3RRR - chains B and E of the 6 polymer chains in the assembly; structure by X-ray diffraction, 2.82 A resolution.

# Chain B
Name: Fusion glycoprotein F0
From: Human respiratory syncytial virus
UniProt: Q84850 (Q84850_HRSV); residues 147-513 here = UniProt positions 147-513
Chain sequence (374 residues; each row starts with the number of its first residue):
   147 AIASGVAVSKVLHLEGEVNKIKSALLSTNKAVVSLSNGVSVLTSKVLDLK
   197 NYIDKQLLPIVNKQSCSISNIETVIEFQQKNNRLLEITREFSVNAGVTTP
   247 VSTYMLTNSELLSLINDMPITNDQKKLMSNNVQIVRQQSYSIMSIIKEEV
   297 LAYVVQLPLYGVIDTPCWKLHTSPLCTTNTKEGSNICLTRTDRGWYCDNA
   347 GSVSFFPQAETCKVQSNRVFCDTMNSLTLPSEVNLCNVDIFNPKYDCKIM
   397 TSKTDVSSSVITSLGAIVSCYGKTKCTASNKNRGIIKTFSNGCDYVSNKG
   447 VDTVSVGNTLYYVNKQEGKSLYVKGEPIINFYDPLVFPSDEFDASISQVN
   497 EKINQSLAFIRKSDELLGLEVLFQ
Not modelled in the structure: 323-332, 515-520
Construct notes: expression tag (514-520)
Disulfides: Cys313-Cys343, Cys322-Cys333, Cys358-Cys367, Cys382-Cys393, Cys416-Cys422
Covalently attached groups: N-acetylglucosamine (NAG) linked to Asn500
Reported in the primary citation:
  - post-translational modification sites: Asn500
  - binding site for N-acetylglucosamine: Asn500
  - conformationally variable residues: Phe435

# Chain E
Name: Fusion glycoprotein F0
From: Human respiratory syncytial virus
UniProt: Q84850 (Q84850_HRSV); residue numbers follow UniProt; this construct covers 26-109
Chain sequence (84 residues; row label = number of the first residue in the row):
    26 QNITEEFYQSTCSAVSKGYLSALRTGWYTSVITIELSNIKENKCNGTDAK
    76 VKLIKQELDKYKNAVTELQLLMQSTPATNNRARR
Not modelled in the structure: 99-109
Covalently attached groups: N-acetylglucosamine (NAG) linked to Asn70
Reported in the primary citation:
  - post-translational modification sites: Asn70
  - binding site for N-acetylglucosamine: Asn70

# Interface between chain B and chain E
Contacting residue pairs - 59 pairs, chain B then chain E:
  Ser211(B) with Thr72(E)
  Glu218(B) with Asp73(E); Val76(E)
  Ile221(B) with Leu78(E), hydrophobic
  Glu222(B) with Val76(E); Leu78(E); Gln81(E)
  Gln225(B) with Leu78(E), hydrogen bond (side chain-backbone); Gln81(E); Glu82(E), hydrogen bond
  Lys226(B) with Gln81(E)
  Asn228(B) with Lys85(E)
  Thr249(B) with Glu92(E); Leu96(E)
  Thr253(B) with Glu92(E)
  Asn254(B) with Glu92(E), hydrogen bond (backbone-side chain); Leu95(E)
  Ser275(B) with Gln98(E), hydrogen bond (backbone-side chain)
  Asn276(B) with Gln98(E)
  Asn277(B) with Gln98(E)
  Val278(B) with Leu95(E); Gln98(E)
  Gln279(B) with Leu96(E)
  Arg282(B) with Leu96(E)
  Gln361(B) with Gln98(E)
  Ile407(B) with Thr50(E)
  Leu456(B) with Thr50(E), hydrogen bond (backbone-side chain)
  Tyr457(B) with Thr50(E)
  Tyr458(B) with Thr50(E), hydrogen bond (backbone-backbone); Gly51(E)
  Lys461(B) with Trp52(E)
  Gln462(B) with Trp52(E), hydrogen bond (backbone-backbone); Tyr53(E); Thr54(E), hydrogen bond (backbone-backbone)
  Glu463(B) with Thr54(E)
  Gly464(B) with Tyr53(E); Thr54(E), hydrogen bond (backbone-backbone)
  Lys465(B) with Tyr53(E), hydrogen bond (backbone-side chain); Ser55(E), hydrogen bond (backbone-side chain); Val56(E)
  Ser466(B) with Val56(E)
  Leu467(B) with Val56(E), hydrogen bond (backbone-backbone); Ile57(E); Thr58(E), hydrogen bond (backbone-backbone)
  Tyr468(B) with Thr58(E)
  Val469(B) with Thr58(E), hydrogen bond (backbone-backbone); Ile59(E), hydrophobic; Glu60(E), hydrogen bond (backbone-backbone)
  Lys470(B) with Glu60(E), salt bridge
  Gly471(B) with Glu60(E); Leu61(E); Ser62(E)
  Glu472(B) with Ser62(E), hydrogen bond (backbone-side chain)
  Pro473(B) with Asn63(E)
  Ile474(B) with Asn63(E), hydrogen bond (backbone-backbone); Ile64(E), hydrophobic
  Asn476(B) with Lys65(E), hydrogen bond (side chain-backbone); Asn67(E), hydrogen bond
  Tyr478(B) with Cys69(E)
Other interface residues (no listed pair), chain B (39 interface residues in all): Ile214, Gln224
Other interface residues (no listed pair), chain E (30 interface residues in all): Lys77

# In short
Chain B and chain E form an interface of 39 and 30 residues respectively; the contacts include 19 hydrogen
bonds and 1 salt bridge. Polar contacts include Lys470(B)-Glu60(E), Gln225(B)-Leu78(E) and Gln225(B)-Glu82(E).
Covalently linked N-acetylglucosamine: at Asn500(B). From the paper: a binding site for N-acetylglucosamine at
Asn500(B) and Asn70(E); modification sites Asn500(B) and Asn70(E).
Chain B is Fusion glycoprotein F0 and chain E is Fusion glycoprotein F0, both from Human respiratory syncytial
virus; the structure, Structure of the RSV F protein in the post-fusion conformation, was determined by X-ray
diffraction (same publication as 3RRT).
